6IAT - chains C and D of the 8 polymer chains in the assembly; structure by electron microscopy, 3.30 A resolution.

== Chain C (and D) ==
Molecule: Major head protein
From: Staphylococcus phage P68
Notes: chain D of this document is another copy of the same molecule, construct and numbering; everything in this record applies to it too
UniProtKB: Q859I3 (Q859I3_9CAUD); residues 1-408 here = UniProt positions 1-408
Amino-acid sequence (408 residues; each row starts with the number of its first residue):
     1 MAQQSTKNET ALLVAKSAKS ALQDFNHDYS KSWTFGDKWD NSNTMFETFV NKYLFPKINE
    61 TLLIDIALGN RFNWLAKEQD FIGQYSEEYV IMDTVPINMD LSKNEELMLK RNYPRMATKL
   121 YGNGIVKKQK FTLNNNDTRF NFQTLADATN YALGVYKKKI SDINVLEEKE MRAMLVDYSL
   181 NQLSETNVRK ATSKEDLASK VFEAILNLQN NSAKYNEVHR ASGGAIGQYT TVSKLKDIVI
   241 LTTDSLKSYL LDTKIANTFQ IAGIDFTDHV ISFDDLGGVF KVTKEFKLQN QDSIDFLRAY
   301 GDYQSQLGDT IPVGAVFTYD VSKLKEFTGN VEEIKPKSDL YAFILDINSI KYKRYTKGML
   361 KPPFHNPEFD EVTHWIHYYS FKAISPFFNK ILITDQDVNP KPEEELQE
Not modelled in the structure: 1-10, 396-408 (chain D: 1-3, 397-408)

== Chain C / chain D interface ==
Pairs across the interface (7):
  Leu-101(C) with Arg-111(D), hydrogen bond (backbone-side chain)
  Lys-103(C) with Arg-111(D)
  Glu-105(C) with Leu-109(D); Arg-111(D), salt bridge
  Glu-106(C) with Glu-106(D); Leu-109(D)
  Leu-109(C) with Leu-109(D), hydrophobic
Interface residues without a listed pair, chain C (6 interface residues in all): Met-108
Interface residues without a listed pair, chain D (4 interface residues in all): Lys-110

== Summary ==
Chain C and chain D form an interface of 6 and 4 residues respectively; the contacts include 1 hydrogen bond
and 1 salt bridge. Polar pairs include Glu-105(C)/Arg-111(D) and Leu-101(C)/Arg-111(D).
Both chains are Major head protein (Staphylococcus phage P68). Entry 6IAT (Icosahedrally averaged capsid of
bacteriophage P68) was determined by electron microscopy (same publication as 6IAB, 6IAC, 6IAW, 6IB1 and
6Q3G).
